PDB entry 8PPT | electron microscopy, 2.90 A resolution | chains C and E of the 7 polymer chains in the assembly

== Chain C (and E) ==
Name: DNA polymerase sliding clamp
Source organism: Pyrococcus abyssi GE5
Notes: chain E of this document is another copy of the same molecule, construct and numbering; everything in this record applies to it too
UniProtKB: Q9UYX8 (PCNA_PYRAB); residues 1-249 here = UniProt positions 1-249
Chain sequence (261 residues; row label = number of the first residue in the row; numbers below 1 keep their minus sign (Met-11 is residue -11)):
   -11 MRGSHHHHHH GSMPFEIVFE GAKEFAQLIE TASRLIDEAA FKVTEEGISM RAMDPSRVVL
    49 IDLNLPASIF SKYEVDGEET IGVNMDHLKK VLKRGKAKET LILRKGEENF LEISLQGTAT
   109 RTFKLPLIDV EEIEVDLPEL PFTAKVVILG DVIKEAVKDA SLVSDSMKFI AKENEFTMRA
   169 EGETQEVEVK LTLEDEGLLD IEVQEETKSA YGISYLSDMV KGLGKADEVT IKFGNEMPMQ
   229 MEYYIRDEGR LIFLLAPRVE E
Not modelled in the structure: -11 to 1, 248-249
Differences from the reference sequence: initiating methionine (-11); expression tag (-10 to 0)

== Interface between chain C and chain E ==
Pairs across the interface (20; chain C residue first):
  Glu143(C) with Arg82(E); Ala107(E); Arg109(E), salt bridge
  Lys146(C) with Arg82(E)
  Asp147(C) with Arg82(E), salt bridge; Arg109(E), salt bridge; Phe111(E)
  Leu150(C) with Lys78(E); Arg82(E)
  Thr172(C) with Pro114(E)
  Gln173(C) with His75(E), hydrogen bond; Lys112(E)
  Glu174(C) with Phe111(E); Lys112(E), hydrogen bond (backbone-backbone)
  Val175(C) with Thr110(E); Phe111(E), hydrophobic
  Glu176(C) with Arg109(E); Thr110(E), hydrogen bond (backbone-backbone)
  Lys178(C) with Thr108(E)
  Glu184(C) with Thr106(E)
Also at the interface, not in a pair above, chain C (14 interface residues in all): Val140, Val177, Gly185
Also at the interface, not in a pair above, chain E (12 interface residues in all): Phe98

== Summary ==
14 residues of chain C and 12 residues of chain E are in contact; the contacts include 3 hydrogen bonds and 3
salt bridges. Polar pairs include Glu143(C)-Arg109(E), Asp147(C)-Arg82(E) and Asp147(C)-Arg109(E).
Both chains are DNA polymerase sliding clamp (Pyrococcus abyssi GE5). Entry 8PPT (Pyrococcus abyssi DNA
polymerase D (PolD) in its editing mode bound to a primer/template substrate containing ...) was determined by
electron microscopy together with 8PPU and 8PPV from the same study.
